Entry 6LUM (electron microscopy, 2.84 A resolution); this record covers chains D and E of the 15 polymer chains in the assembly.

Chain D:
Protein: Succinate dehydrogenase subunit D
From: Mycolicibacterium smegmatis MC2 51
Sequence (166 residues; numbered 1 to 166; the number before each row is that of its first residue):
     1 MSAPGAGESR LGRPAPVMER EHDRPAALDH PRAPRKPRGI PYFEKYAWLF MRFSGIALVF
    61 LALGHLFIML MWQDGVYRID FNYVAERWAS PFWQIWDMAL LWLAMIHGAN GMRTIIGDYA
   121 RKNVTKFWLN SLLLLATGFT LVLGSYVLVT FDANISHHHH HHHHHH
Not modelled in the structure: 1-10, 157-166
Bound ions: heme Fe near His107 (its only coordinating residue here)
Ligand contacts:
  - heme (HEM), molecule 1: Met51, Arg52, Gly55, Leu58, Val59, Ala62, Ala104, His107, Gly108, Gly111, Met112, Thr114, Ile115
  - heme (HEM), molecule 2: His65, Leu66, Met69, Leu70, Val76, Ile79, Tyr83, Val84, Arg87, Trp88, Asp97, Leu100, Leu101, Gly144, Val147, Leu148
  - 3-sn-phosphatidic acid (LPP; 2-(hexadecanoyloxy)-1-[(phosphonooxy)methyl]ethyl hexadecanoate), molecule 1: Leu61, Pro91, Phe92, Ile95, Trp96, Ala99
  - 3-sn-phosphatidic acid (LPP), molecule 2: Leu135, Gly138, Phe139, Val142
  - menaquinone-9 (MQ9), molecule 1: Phe60, Gly64, Phe67, Ile68, Trp72, Gln73, Trp96
  - menaquinone-9 (MQ9), molecule 2: Gln94, Ile95, Met98, Ala99, Trp102, Leu103, Leu148, Val149
  - menaquinone-9 (MQ9), molecule 3: Val142, Ser145, Tyr146, Val149, Thr150
  - phosphatidylethanolamine (PEV; (1S)-2-{[(2-aminoethoxy)(hydroxy)phosphoryl]oxy}-1-[(palmitoyloxy)methyl]ethyl stearate): Ile56, Val59, Phe60

Chain E:
Protein: Succinate dehydrogenase subunit F
From: Mycolicibacterium smegmatis MC2 51
Sequence (32 residues; row label = number of the first residue in the row):
     1 MVLFFEILLV AAVLVITWFA VYALYRLVTD ES
Not modelled in the structure: 32
Ligand contacts:
  - phosphatidylethanolamine (PEV; (1S)-2-{[(2-aminoethoxy)(hydroxy)phosphoryl]oxy}-1-[(palmitoyloxy)methyl]ethyl stearate): Leu9, Val13, Ile16
  - 1,2-diacyl-sn-glycero-3-phosphoinositol (PIE): Leu14, Val15, Thr17, Trp18, Val21, Tyr22, Tyr25

Chain D / chain E interface:
Contacting residue pairs (5; chain D residue first):
  Ile115(D) - Phe19(E)  hydrophobic
  Tyr119(D) - Ala23(E)
  Tyr119(D) - Arg26(E)  hydrogen bond (backbone-side chain)
  Arg121(D) - Arg26(E)
  Arg121(D) - Glu31(E)  salt bridge
Other interface residues (no listed pair), chain D (4 interface residues in all): Asp118
Other interface residues (no listed pair), chain E (5 interface residues in all): Tyr22

In short:
4 residues of chain D face 5 of chain E across their interface; the contacts include 1 hydrogen bond and 1
salt bridge. Polar contacts include Arg121(D)-Glu31(E) and Tyr119(D)-Arg26(E). Chain D binds
phosphatidylethanolamine, heme, 3 copies of menaquinone-9 and 3-sn-phosphatidic acid.
Chain D is Succinate dehydrogenase subunit D and chain E is Succinate dehydrogenase subunit F, both from
Mycolicibacterium smegmatis MC2 51; the structure, Structure of Mycobacterium smegmatis succinate
dehydrogenase 2, was determined by electron microscopy.
